PDB entry 7SPK | electron microscopy, 3.90 A resolution | chains AB1 and EF1 of the 32 polymer chains in the assembly

== Chain AB1 ==
Molecule: TraV
Organism: Salmonella typhi
UniProtKB: Q8KNL2 (Q8KNL2_SALTI); residue numbers follow UniProt; this construct covers 1-204
Sequence (204 residues; row label = number of the first residue in the row):
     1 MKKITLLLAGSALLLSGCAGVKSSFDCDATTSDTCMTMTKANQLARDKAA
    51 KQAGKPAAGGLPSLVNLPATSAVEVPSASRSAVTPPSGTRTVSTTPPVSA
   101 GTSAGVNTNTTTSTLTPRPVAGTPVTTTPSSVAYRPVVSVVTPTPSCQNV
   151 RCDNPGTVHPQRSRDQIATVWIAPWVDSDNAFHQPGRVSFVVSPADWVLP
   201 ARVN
Disordered / not traced: 1-17, 55-204

== Chain EF1 ==
Molecule: TraB
Organism: Salmonella typhi
UniProtKB: Q8KNL7 (Q8KNL7_SALTI); residue numbers follow UniProt; this construct covers 1-453
Sequence (453 residues; numbered 1 to 453; the number before each row is that of its first residue):
     1 MANVNKVVRRRQVALLIALVLGIGAGGAGTWMVSEMNLKKAPPAKAPKGE
    51 PAPDMTGVVNQSFDNKVQRSAIAEAQRLNKETQTEIKKLRTEMGLVSRDL
   101 KGSQDRIRELEDQNQLLQTQLEAGKNFDSLSAEPLPGALASQGKPAPAGN
   151 VPPPTSFWPAGGGQAPAAPVMTPIQRPGMMDSQEFSLPDTGPKKPRFPWI
   201 SSGSFVEAIVVEGADANASVTGDKNTAPMQLRLTGKVQMPNDEEFDLTGC
   251 FVTLEAWGDVSSERAIVRSRSISCKLGDDDIDQKIAGHVSFMGKNGIKGE
   301 VVMRNGQILLYAGGAGFLDGIGKGIEKASSTTVGVGATASMSAADIGQAG
   351 LGGGVSSAAKTLSDYYIKRAEQYHPVIPIGAGNEVTLVFQDGFQLETLEE
   401 ARAKAAARKKQNQPSASSTPAAMPGNTPDMLKQLQDFRVGDTVDPATGQV
   451 VTQ
Disordered / not traced: 1-193, 332-354, 414-453
Cystine bridges: Cys250-Cys274

== Chain AB1 / chain EF1 interface ==
Pairs across the interface (26; chain AB1 residue first):
  Phe25(AB1) - Glu263(EF1)
  Ala29(AB1) - Lys298(EF1)
  Thr30(AB1) - Lys298(EF1)
  Thr30(AB1) - Gly299(EF1)
  Thr31(AB1) - Phe291(EF1)
  Thr31(AB1) - Ile297(EF1)
  Thr31(AB1) - Lys298(EF1)  hydrogen bond (side chain-backbone)
  Thr31(AB1) - Ile379(EF1)
  Thr31(AB1) - Asn383(EF1)
  Ser32(AB1) - Ala381(EF1)
  Ser32(AB1) - Asn383(EF1)
  Asp33(AB1) - Ala381(EF1)
  Thr34(AB1) - Ala381(EF1)
  Met38(AB1) - Val211(EF1)
  Met38(AB1) - Glu212(EF1)
  Ala41(AB1) - Val211(EF1)
  Asn42(AB1) - Arg232(EF1)  hydrogen bond
  Asn42(AB1) - Phe251(EF1)
  Ala45(AB1) - Thr234(EF1)
  Arg46(AB1) - Arg232(EF1)
  Lys48(AB1) - Ile209(EF1)
  Lys48(AB1) - Thr234(EF1)  hydrogen bond
  Ala49(AB1) - Thr234(EF1)  hydrogen bond (backbone-side chain)
  Ala49(AB1) - Thr248(EF1)
  Gln52(AB1) - Thr234(EF1)  hydrogen bond (side chain-backbone)
  Gln52(AB1) - Gly235(EF1)
Other interface residues (no listed pair), chain AB1 (18 interface residues in all): Cys27, Met36, Leu44
Other interface residues (no listed pair), chain EF1 (24 interface residues in all): Glu207, Val210, Met292, Lys294, Glu300, Pro378, Gly382, Glu384

== In short ==
18 residues of chain AB1 face 24 of chain EF1 across their interface; the contacts include 5 hydrogen bonds.
Among the polar pairs are Thr31(AB1)-Lys298(EF1), Asn42(AB1)-Arg232(EF1) and Lys48(AB1)-Thr234(EF1).
Chain AB1 is TraV and chain EF1 is TraB, both from Salmonella typhi; the structure, Models for C16
reconstruction of Outer Membrane Core Complex (OMCC) of Type IV Secretion System (T4SS) ..., was determined by
electron microscopy together with 7SPB, 7SPC, 7SPI and 7SPJ from the same study.
